PDB entry 1PH5 | X-ray diffraction, 2.30 A resolution | chains G and A of the 5 polymer chains in the assembly

Chain G:
Molecule: 13-nt DNA strand
Sequence (13 nucleotides; row label = number of the first residue in the row):
     1 GGGGTTTTGGGGT
Disordered / not traced: 13
Ion coordination: Na+ site 1: DG1, DG2, DG11 (shared with 2 residues of chain H); Na+ site 2: DG1, DG12 (shared with 3 residues of chain H); Na+ site 3: DG3, DG10 (shared with 3 residues of chain H); Na+ site 4: DG4, DT7, DG9 (shared with 2 residues of chain H)

Chain A:
Protein: Telomere-binding protein alpha subunit
Source organism: Sterkiella nova
UniProt: P29549 (TEBA_OXYNO); numbering as in UniProt (aligned over 36-494)
Amino-acid sequence (459 residues; row label = number of the first residue in the row):
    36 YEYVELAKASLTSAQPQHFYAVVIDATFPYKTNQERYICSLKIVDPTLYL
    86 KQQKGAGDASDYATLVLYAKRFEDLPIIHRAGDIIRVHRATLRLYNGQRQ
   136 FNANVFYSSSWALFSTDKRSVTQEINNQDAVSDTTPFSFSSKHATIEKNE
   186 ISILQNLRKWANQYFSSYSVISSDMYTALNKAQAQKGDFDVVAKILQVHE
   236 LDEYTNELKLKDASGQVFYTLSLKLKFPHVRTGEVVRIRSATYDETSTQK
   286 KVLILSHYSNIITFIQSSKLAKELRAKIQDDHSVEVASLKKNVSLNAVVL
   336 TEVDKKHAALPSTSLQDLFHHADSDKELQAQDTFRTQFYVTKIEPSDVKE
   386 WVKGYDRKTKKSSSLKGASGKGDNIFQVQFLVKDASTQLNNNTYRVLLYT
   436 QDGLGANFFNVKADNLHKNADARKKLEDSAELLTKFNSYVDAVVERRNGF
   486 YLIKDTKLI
UniProt features mapped onto this chain:
  - natural variant: Ala311 (A311S: In S version), Asp456 (D456E: In S version)
What the authors report for this chain:
  - conformationally variable residues (side-chain flip): Glu238, Tyr239

Chain G / chain A interface:
Residue-residue contacts (7):
  DG3(G) - Lys105(A)  hydrogen bond to the phosphate
  DG4(G) - Lys105(A)  salt bridge to the phosphate
  DG4(G) - Phe141(A)  phosphate contact
  DG4(G) - Tyr142(A)  hydrogen bond to the base
  DT5(G) - Asn139(A)  hydrogen bond to the phosphate
  DT5(G) - Tyr142(A)  sugar contact
  DT7(G) - Tyr142(A)  base contact
Other interface residues (no listed pair), chain A (5 interface residues in all): Arg71

In short:
4 residues of chain G face 5 of chain A across their interface; the contacts include 3 hydrogen bonds and 1
salt bridge. Polar pairs include DG4(G)-Tyr142(A), DG3(G)-Lys105(A) and DT5(G)-Asn139(A). DG1(G), DG2(G) and
DG11(G) form the Na+ site 1. The paper reports conformational variability at Glu238(A) and Tyr239(A).
Here chain G is a 13-nt DNA strand and chain A is Telomere-binding protein alpha subunit (Sterkiella nova).
Entry 1PH5 (Crystal structure of the oxytricha nova telomere end-binding protein complexed with noncognate
ssdna ggggttttg(3dr)gg) was determined by X-ray diffraction, deposited together with 1PA6, 1PH1, 1PH2, 1PH3,
1PH6, 1PH7 and 3 further entries.
